PDB entry 6HIN | electron microscopy, 4.10 A resolution (low resolution: residue-level contacts below are approximate; hydrogen-bond / salt-bridge calls are withheld) | chains B and C of the 5 polymer chains in the assembly

== Chain B (and C) ==
Name: 5-hydroxytryptamine receptor 3A
Organism: Mus musculus
Notes: chain C of this document is another copy of the same molecule, construct and numbering; everything in this record applies to it too
Reference sequence: P23979 (5HT3A_MOUSE); the construct has insertions or renumbered stretches relative to UniProt, so the offset changes along the chain: 10-276 = UniProt 36-302; 278-459 = UniProt 303-484
Amino-acid sequence (450 residues; row label = number of the first residue in the row):
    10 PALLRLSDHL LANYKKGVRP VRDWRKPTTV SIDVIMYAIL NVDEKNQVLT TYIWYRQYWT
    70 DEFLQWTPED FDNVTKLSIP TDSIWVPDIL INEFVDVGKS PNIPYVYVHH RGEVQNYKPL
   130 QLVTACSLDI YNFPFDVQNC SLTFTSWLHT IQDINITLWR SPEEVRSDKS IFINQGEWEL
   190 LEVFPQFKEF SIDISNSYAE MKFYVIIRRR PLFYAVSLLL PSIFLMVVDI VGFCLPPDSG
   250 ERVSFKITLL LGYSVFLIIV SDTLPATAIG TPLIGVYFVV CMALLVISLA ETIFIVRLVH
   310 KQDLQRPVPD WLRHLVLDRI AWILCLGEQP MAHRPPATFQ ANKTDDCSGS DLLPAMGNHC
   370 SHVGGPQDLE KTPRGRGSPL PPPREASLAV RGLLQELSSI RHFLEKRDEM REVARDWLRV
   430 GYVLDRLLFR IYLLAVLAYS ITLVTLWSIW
Disordered / not traced: 311-425
Differences from the reference sequence: insertion (277)
Disulfides: Cys-135/Cys-149
Glycans and other covalent adducts: N-acetylglucosamine (NAG) linked to Asn-82, Asn-148, Asn-164
Residues lining bound ligands:
  - serotonin (SRO), molecule 1: Ile-44, Trp-63, Tyr-64, Arg-65, Tyr-126, Lys-127
  - serotonin (SRO), molecule 2: Thr-154, Ser-155, Trp-156, Phe-199, Ile-201, Tyr-207
Reported in the primary citation:
  - mutagenesis - R65A (50-fold), D202A (140-fold): decreased binding to serotonin (citing earlier work)
  - mutagenesis - W456A: abolished signaling in response to TMPPAA

== Chain B / chain C interface ==
Residue-residue contacts (77; chain B residue first):
  Leu-12(B) with Val-27(C); Arg-28(C)
  Leu-13(B) with Val-27(C); Phe-72(C)
  Ser-16(B) with Val-27(C)
  Tyr-46(B) with Glu-102(C)
  Tyr-61(B) with Asn-101(C); Phe-103(C)
  Trp-63(B) with Asn-101(C); Trp-156(C)
  Arg-65(B) with Asp-202(C)
  Asp-81(B) with Trp-33(C)
  Asn-82(B) with Trp-33(C)
  Val-83(B) with Trp-33(C)
  Ser-87(B) with Gly-26(C); Arg-28(C); His-158(C)
  Pro-89(B) with Gly-26(C)
  Lys-108(B) with Phe-103(C); Val-104(C); Asp-105(C)
  Pro-110(B) with Phe-103(C)
  Ile-112(B) with Leu-99(C); Trp-156(C)
  Tyr-114(B) with Trp-94(C); Val-95(C); Leu-157(C); His-158(C)
  Val-115(B) with Leu-157(C)
  Tyr-116(B) with Leu-157(C); His-158(C); Thr-159(C); Asp-162(C)
  Tyr-126(B) with Trp-156(C); Leu-157(C); Tyr-207(C)
  Lys-127(B) with Trp-156(C)
  Pro-128(B) with Phe-103(C); Trp-156(C)
  Gln-130(B) with Phe-103(C); Val-104(C)
  Ser-179(B) with Ile-201(C)
  Ile-180(B) with Ile-201(C)
  Asn-183(B) with Ser-136(C)
  Gln-184(B) with Ser-136(C); Thr-276(C); Ile-278(C)
  Gly-185(B) with Ala-275(C); Thr-276(C)
  Glu-186(B) with Ala-275(C)
  Arg-219(B) with Ala-277(C)
  Leu-221(B) with Ala-277(C)
  Phe-222(B) with Ser-270(C); Leu-273(C); Pro-274(C); Ala-275(C); Thr-276(C)
  Val-225(B) with Thr-280(C); Val-288(C)
  Ser-226(B) with Leu-266(C); Ser-270(C)
  Leu-229(B) with Val-288(C)
  Pro-230(B) with Leu-266(C)
  Phe-233(B) with Leu-259(C); Met-291(C)
  Val-237(B) with Ile-256(C)
  Val-240(B) with Ala-299(C); Ile-302(C)
  Cys-243(B) with Arg-306(C)
  Leu-244(B) with Ile-302(C)
  Glu-250(B) with Gly-249(C); Ser-253(C)
  Phe-254(B) with Ile-256(C)
  Thr-257(B) with Leu-260(C)
  Leu-258(B) with Ile-256(C)
  Phe-265(B) with Ser-263(C)
  Arg-435(B) with Arg-306(C)
Interface residues without a listed pair, chain B (58 interface residues in all): Asp-17, Leu-49, Asn-50, Lys-85, Ile-88, Gly-107, Pro-113, Arg-169, Ile-182, Tyr-223, Pro-245, Gly-261
Interface residues without a listed pair, chain C (56 interface residues in all): Asn-22, Lys-24, Lys-25, Arg-34, Asn-55, Asp-97, Ile-100, Ala-134, Phe-199, Asn-205, Glu-250, Val-295, Val-305, His-309

== In short ==
58 residues of chain B and 56 residues of chain C are in contact. Bound to chain B: serotonin.
N-acetylglucosamine is covalently linked to Asn-82(B), Asn-148(B) and Asn-164(B). The paper reports that R65A
and D202A of chain B reduce binding to serotonin; W456A of chain B abolishes signaling in response to TMPPAA.
Chain B and chain C are both 5-hydroxytryptamine receptor 3A (Mus musculus); the structure, Mouse serotonin
5-HT3 receptor, serotonin-bound, F conformation, was determined by electron microscopy together with 6HIO,
6HIQ and 6HIS from the same study.
